Entry 5VSF (X-ray diffraction, 1.70 A resolution); this record covers chains A and B.

Chain A (and B):
Name: Histone-lysine N-methyltransferase EHMT1
Source organism: Homo sapiens
Notes: EC 2.1.1.-, 2.1.1.43; fragment: GLP catalytic SET-domain residues 1006-1266; chain B of this document is another copy of the same molecule, construct and numbering; everything in this record applies to it too
UniProtKB: Q9H9B1 (EHMT1_HUMAN); numbering as in UniProt (aligned over 1006-1266)
Sequence (261 residues; row label = number of the first residue in the row):
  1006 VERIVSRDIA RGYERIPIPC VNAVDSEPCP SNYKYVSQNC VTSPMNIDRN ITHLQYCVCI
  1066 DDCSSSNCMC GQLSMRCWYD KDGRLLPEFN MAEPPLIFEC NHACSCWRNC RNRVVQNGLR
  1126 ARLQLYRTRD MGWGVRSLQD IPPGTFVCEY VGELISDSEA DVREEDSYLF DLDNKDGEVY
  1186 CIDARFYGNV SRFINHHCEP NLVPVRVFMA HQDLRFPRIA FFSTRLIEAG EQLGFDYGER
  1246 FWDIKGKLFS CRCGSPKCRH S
UniProt features mapped onto this chain:
  - region (Interaction with histone H3): D1162 to D1181, Y1242 to R1245
  - binding site (Zn(2+)): C1062, C1064, C1068, C1073, C1075, C1105, C1109, C1111, C1115, C1203, C1256, C1258, C1263
  - binding site (S-adenosyl-L-methionine): M1136 to W1138, Y1173, N1200, H1201, R1257
  - site: Y1155 (Histone H3K9me binding)
  - modified residue: S1048 (Phosphoserine)
  - natural variant: C1075 (C1075Y: In KLEFS1), Y1173 (Y1173F: In a breast cancer sample)
Metal / ion sites: Zn2+ site 1: C1062, C1075, C1105, C1109; Zn2+ site 2: C1062, C1064, C1068, C1073; Zn2+ site 3: C1068, C1105, C1111, C1115; Zn2+ site 4: C1203, C1256, C1258, C1263
Residues lining bound ligands:
  - 9HG (N~2~-cyclopentyl-6,7-dimethoxy-N~2~-methyl-N~4~-(1-methylpiperidin-4-yl)quinazoline-2,4-diamine): D1162, A1165, D1166, R1168, D1171, L1174, D1176, V1184, C1186, Y1242, R1245, F1246, I1249, K1250
  - 1,4-diethylene dioxide (DIO): V1063, C1064, I1065, D1066, S1070, N1072
  - S-adenosylmethionine (SAM): M1136, G1137, W1138, S1172, Y1173, R1197, F1198, I1199, N1200, H1201, Y1242, F1246, W1247, F1254, S1255, C1256, R1257, C1258

Chain A / chain B interface:
Residue-residue contacts - 50 pairs, chain A then chain B:
  R1012(A) with W1112(B)
  D1013(A) with W1112(B)
  R1016(A) with H1107(B); C1109(B), hydrogen bond (side chain-backbone); S1110(B); C1111(B), hydrogen bond (side chain-backbone); W1112(B); R1113(B), hydrogen bond (backbone-backbone)
  G1017(A) with W1112(B); R1113(B)
  Y1018(A) with N1106(B), hydrogen bond (side chain-backbone); H1107(B); R1113(B); R1118(B), hydrogen bond
  K1039(A) with H1107(B); A1108(B), hydrogen bond (side chain-backbone); C1109(B), hydrogen bond (side chain-backbone)
  V1046(A) with R1054(B); N1055(B); I1056(B), hydrogen bond (backbone-backbone)
  T1047(A) with N1055(B), hydrogen bond (backbone-side chain); I1056(B); T1057(B)
  R1054(A) with V1046(B)
  N1055(A) with V1046(B); T1047(B), hydrogen bond (side chain-backbone)
  I1056(A) with V1046(B), hydrogen bond (backbone-backbone); T1047(B); Y1192(B)
  T1057(A) with T1047(B); Y1192(B)
  N1106(A) with Y1018(B), hydrogen bond (backbone-side chain)
  H1107(A) with R1016(B); Y1018(B); K1039(B)
  A1108(A) with K1039(B), hydrogen bond (backbone-side chain)
  C1109(A) with R1016(B), hydrogen bond (backbone-side chain); K1039(B), hydrogen bond (backbone-side chain)
  S1110(A) with R1016(B)
  C1111(A) with R1016(B), hydrogen bond (backbone-side chain)
  W1112(A) with R1012(B); D1013(B); R1016(B); G1017(B)
  R1113(A) with R1016(B), hydrogen bond (backbone-backbone); G1017(B); Y1018(B)
  R1118(A) with Y1018(B), hydrogen bond
  Y1192(A) with I1056(B); T1057(B)
Interface residues without a listed pair, chain A (27 interface residues in all): Y1040, V1041, C1045, S1048, N1051
Interface residues without a listed pair, chain B (27 interface residues in all): Y1040, V1041, C1045, S1048, N1051

Summary:
The chain A/chain B interface involves 27 residues from each chain; the contacts include 18 hydrogen bonds.
Polar pairs include R1016(A)-C1109(B), R1016(A)-C1111(B) and Y1018(A)-N1106(B). Ligands of chain A:
S-adenosylmethionine, compound 9HG and 1,4-diethylene dioxide.
Both chains are Histone-lysine N-methyltransferase EHMT1 (Homo sapiens). Entry 5VSF (Structure of human GLP
SET-domain (EHMT1) in complex with inhibitor 17) was determined by X-ray diffraction together with 5VSE, 5VSC
and 5VSD from the same study.
